1PER - chains L and R of the 4 polymer chains in the assembly; structure by X-ray diffraction, 2.50 A resolution.

== Chain L (and R) ==
Molecule: Protein (434 repressor)
Source organism: Phage 434
Notes: chain R of this document is another copy of the same molecule, construct and numbering; everything in this record applies to it too
UniProt: P16117 (RPC1_BP434); residues 1-69 here correspond to UniProt positions 2-70 (UniProt number = residue number + 1)
Amino-acid sequence (69 residues; row label = number of the first residue in the row):
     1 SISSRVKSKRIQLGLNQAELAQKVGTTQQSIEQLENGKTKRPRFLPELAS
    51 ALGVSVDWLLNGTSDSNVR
Not modelled in the structure: 64-69
Curated features (UniProtKB/Swiss-Prot):
  - DNA-binding region: Gln17 to Asn36 (H-T-H motif)

== How chain L and chain R interact ==
Residue-residue contacts (9):
  Lys40(L) with Arg43(R)
  Arg41(L) with Arg43(R), hydrogen bond (side chain-backbone); Glu47(R), salt bridge
  Arg43(L) with Arg41(R), hydrogen bond (backbone-side chain)
  Pro46(L) with Arg41(R); Leu60(R), hydrophobic
  Glu47(L) with Arg41(R), salt bridge
  Val56(L) with Pro46(R), hydrophobic
  Leu60(L) with Pro46(R), hydrophobic
Other interface residues (no listed pair), chain L (8 interface residues in all): Phe44
Other interface residues (no listed pair), chain R (8 interface residues in all): Phe44, Leu45, Val56

== Summary ==
The chain L/chain R interface involves 8 residues from each chain, with 2 hydrogen bonds and 2 salt bridges.
Polar contacts include Arg41(L)-Glu47(R) and Arg41(L)-Arg43(R).
Both chains are Protein (434 repressor) (Phage 434). Entry 1PER (The complex between phage 434 repression
DNA-binding domain and operator site OR3: structural differences between consensus ...) was determined by
X-ray diffraction.
